PDB entry 5N6N | X-ray diffraction, 2.29 A resolution | chains A and B of the 3 polymer chains in the assembly

Chain A (and B):
Name: Protein BMH1
Organism: Saccharomyces cerevisiae S288c
Notes: chain B of this document is another copy of the same molecule, construct and numbering; everything in this record applies to it too
Reference sequence: P29311 (BMH1_YEAST); residue numbers follow UniProt; this construct covers 1-236
Sequence (240 residues; numbered -3 to 236; the number before each row is that of its first residue; numbers below 1 keep their minus sign (Gly-3 is residue -3)):
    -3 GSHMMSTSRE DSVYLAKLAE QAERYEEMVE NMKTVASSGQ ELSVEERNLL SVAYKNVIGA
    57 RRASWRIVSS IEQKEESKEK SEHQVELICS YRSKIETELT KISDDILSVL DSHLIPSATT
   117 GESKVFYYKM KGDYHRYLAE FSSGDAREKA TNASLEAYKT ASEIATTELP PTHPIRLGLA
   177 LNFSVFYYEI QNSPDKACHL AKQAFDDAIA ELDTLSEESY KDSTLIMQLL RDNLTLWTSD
Unresolved in the structure: -3 to 4, 236 (chain B: -3 to 3, 209-215, 235-236)
Modified / non-standard residues: Cys85 (S-(dimethylarsenic)cysteine; CAS); Cys194 (S-(dimethylarsenic)cysteine; CAS)
Construct notes: expression tag (-3 to 0)
Swiss-Prot annotation at these positions:
  - site (NTH1 binding): Glu136, Glu185
  - modified residue: Ser2 (N-acetylserine), Ser89 (Phosphoserine)
  - cross-link: Lys76 (Glycyl lysine isopeptide (Lys-Gly) (interchain with G-Cter in ubiquitin))

Chain A / chain B interface:
Pairs across the interface (36; chain A residue first):
  Asp7(A) - His79(B)  salt bridge
  Asp7(A) - Leu83(B)
  Tyr10(A) - Glu71(B)  hydrogen bond
  Tyr10(A) - Gln80(B)
  Tyr10(A) - Ile84(B)
  Leu11(A) - Leu83(B)  hydrophobic
  Leu14(A) - Ile67(B)  hydrophobic
  Leu14(A) - Tyr87(B)  hydrophobic
  Ala15(A) - Tyr87(B)
  Gln17(A) - Ile63(B)
  Gln17(A) - Ile67(B)
  Ala18(A) - Ser60(B)  hydrogen bond (backbone-side chain)
  Ala18(A) - Ile63(B)  hydrophobic
  Arg20(A) - Arg57(B)
  Arg20(A) - Ser60(B)
  Arg20(A) - Tyr87(B)  hydrogen bond
  Arg20(A) - Glu94(B)  salt bridge
  Glu23(A) - Tyr87(B)  hydrogen bond
  Glu23(A) - Lys90(B)  salt bridge
  Ser60(A) - Ala18(B)  hydrogen bond (side chain-backbone)
  Ile63(A) - Gln17(B)
  Ile63(A) - Ala18(B)  hydrophobic
  Ile67(A) - Leu14(B)  hydrophobic
  Ile67(A) - Gln17(B)
  His79(A) - Asp7(B)  salt bridge
  Gln80(A) - Tyr10(B)
  Leu83(A) - Asp7(B)
  Ile84(A) - Tyr10(B)
  Ile84(A) - Leu14(B)  hydrophobic
  Tyr87(A) - Leu14(B)  hydrophobic
  Tyr87(A) - Ala15(B)
  Tyr87(A) - Arg20(B)  hydrogen bond
  Tyr87(A) - Glu23(B)  hydrogen bond
  Lys90(A) - Glu23(B)  salt bridge
  Ile91(A) - Arg20(B)
  Glu94(A) - Arg20(B)  salt bridge
Other interface residues (no listed pair), chain A (23 interface residues in all): Arg57, Val64, Glu71
Other interface residues (no listed pair), chain B (23 interface residues in all): Leu11, Val64, Ile91

Summary:
Chain A and chain B each contribute 23 residues to their interface; the contacts include 7 hydrogen bonds and
6 salt bridges. Polar contacts include Asp7(A)-His79(B), Arg20(A)-Glu94(B) and Glu23(A)-Lys90(B).
Chain A and chain B are both Protein BMH1 (Saccharomyces cerevisiae S288c); the structure, Crystal structure
of the 14-3-3:neutral trehalase NTH1 complex, was determined by X-ray diffraction, deposited together with
5JTA, 5M4A and 5NIS.
